3CNM - chains A and B; structure by X-ray diffraction, 1.65 A resolution.

[Chain A (and B)]
Protein: Phenazine biosynthesis protein A/B
Organism: Burkholderia sp
Notes: chain B of this document is another copy of the same molecule, construct and numbering; everything in this record applies to it too
UniProt: Q396C9 (Q396C9_BURS3); numbering as in UniProt (aligned over 1-165)
Sequence (185 residues; row label = number of the first residue in the row; numbers below 1 keep their minus sign (Met-19 is residue -19)):
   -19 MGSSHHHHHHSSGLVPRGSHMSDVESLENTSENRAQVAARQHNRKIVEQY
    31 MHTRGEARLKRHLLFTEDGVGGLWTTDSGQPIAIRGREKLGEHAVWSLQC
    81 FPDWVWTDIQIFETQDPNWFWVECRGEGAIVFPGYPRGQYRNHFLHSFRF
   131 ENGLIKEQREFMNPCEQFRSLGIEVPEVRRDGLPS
Disordered / not traced: -19 to 8 (chain B: -19 to 7)
Sequence notes: expression tag (-19 to 0)
Ligand contacts: HHA ((2S,3S)-trans-2,3-dihydro-3-hydroxyanthranilic acid): Tyr30, Arg38, Arg41, Ser77, Phe81, Trp84, Trp86, Tyr120, Phe124, Glu140
From the paper describing this entry:
  - binding site for HHA: Arg41, Tyr120, Glu140
  - catalytic residues: His73, Ser77, Glu140 (proposed by the authors, not directly observed)
  - catalytic residues: Arg41
  - mutagenesis - P156*: decreased stability

[Interface between chain A and chain B]
Pairs across the interface (98; chain A residue first):
  Arg24(A) - Gln95(B)
  Thr55(A) - Asn143(B)
  Thr56(A) - Asn143(B)  hydrogen bond (backbone-side chain)
  Asp57(A) - Arg149(B)  hydrogen bond (backbone-side chain)
  Asp57(A) - Val155(B)
  Asp57(A) - Pro156(B)
  Asp57(A) - Glu157(B)
  Asp57(A) - Val158(B)  hydrogen bond (side chain-backbone)
  Ser58(A) - Arg149(B)
  Gly59(A) - Glu146(B)
  Lys69(A) - Ser165(B)  hydrogen bond (side chain-backbone)
  Glu72(A) - Pro164(B)
  His73(A) - Leu163(B)
  Trp76(A) - Asp161(B)  hydrogen bond (side chain-backbone)
  Trp76(A) - Gly162(B)
  Trp76(A) - Leu163(B)
  Trp76(A) - Pro164(B)
  Gln90(A) - Trp99(B)
  Ile91(A) - Gln95(B)  hydrogen bond (backbone-side chain)
  Phe92(A) - Thr94(B)
  Phe92(A) - Gln95(B)
  Phe92(A) - Trp99(B)
  Phe92(A) - Trp101(B)
  Glu93(A) - Glu93(B)
  Glu93(A) - Thr94(B)
  Glu93(A) - Gln95(B)  hydrogen bond (backbone-side chain)
  Thr94(A) - Phe92(B)
  Thr94(A) - Glu93(B)
  Gln95(A) - Arg24(B)
  Gln95(A) - Ile91(B)  hydrogen bond (side chain-backbone)
  Gln95(A) - Phe92(B)
  Gln95(A) - Glu93(B)  hydrogen bond (side chain-backbone)
  Trp99(A) - Gln90(B)
  Trp99(A) - Phe92(B)  hydrophobic
  Trp101(A) - Phe92(B)
  Trp101(A) - Glu103(B)
  Trp101(A) - Leu125(B)  hydrophobic
  Glu103(A) - Trp101(B)
  Glu103(A) - Arg139(B)  salt bridge
  Phe112(A) - Val158(B)  hydrophobic
  Phe112(A) - Arg159(B)
  Phe112(A) - Arg160(B)
  Pro113(A) - Asp161(B)
  Tyr115(A) - Glu157(B)
  Tyr115(A) - Val158(B)
  Tyr115(A) - Arg159(B)  hydrogen bond (side chain-backbone)
  His123(A) - Phe141(B)
  Leu125(A) - Trp101(B)  hydrophobic
  Leu125(A) - Leu125(B)  hydrophobic
  Leu125(A) - Phe141(B)  hydrophobic
  Arg139(A) - Glu103(B)  salt bridge
  Phe141(A) - His123(B)
  Phe141(A) - Leu125(B)  hydrophobic
  Asn143(A) - Thr56(B)  hydrogen bond (side chain-backbone)
  Asn143(A) - Pro144(B)
  Pro144(A) - Asn143(B)
  Cys145(A) - Asp57(B)
  Cys145(A) - Phe148(B)  hydrophobic
  Glu146(A) - Gly59(B)
  Gln147(A) - Arg160(B)  hydrogen bond
  Phe148(A) - Cys145(B)  hydrophobic
  Phe148(A) - Pro156(B)  hydrophobic
  Phe148(A) - Val158(B)  hydrophobic
  Arg149(A) - Asp57(B)  hydrogen bond (side chain-backbone)
  Arg149(A) - Ser58(B)
  Arg149(A) - Gly59(B)
  Leu151(A) - Val158(B)  hydrophobic
  Ile153(A) - Pro156(B)  hydrophobic
  Ile153(A) - Glu157(B)
  Ile153(A) - Val158(B)  hydrophobic
  Glu154(A) - Pro156(B)
  Val155(A) - Asp57(B)
  Pro156(A) - Asp57(B)
  Pro156(A) - Phe148(B)  hydrophobic
  Pro156(A) - Ile153(B)  hydrophobic
  Pro156(A) - Pro156(B)
  Glu157(A) - Asp57(B)
  Glu157(A) - Tyr115(B)
  Val158(A) - Asp57(B)  hydrogen bond (backbone-side chain)
  Val158(A) - Phe112(B)  hydrophobic
  Val158(A) - Tyr115(B)
  Val158(A) - Phe148(B)  hydrophobic
  Val158(A) - Leu151(B)  hydrophobic
  Val158(A) - Ile153(B)  hydrophobic
  Arg159(A) - Phe112(B)
  Arg159(A) - Gly114(B)  hydrogen bond (side chain-backbone)
  Arg159(A) - Tyr115(B)  hydrogen bond (backbone-side chain)
  Arg160(A) - Ile62(B)
  Arg160(A) - Phe112(B)
  Arg160(A) - Gln147(B)  hydrogen bond
  Asp161(A) - Trp76(B)  hydrogen bond (backbone-side chain)
  Asp161(A) - Pro113(B)
  Gly162(A) - Trp76(B)
  Leu163(A) - His73(B)
  Leu163(A) - Trp76(B)
  Pro164(A) - Glu72(B)
  Pro164(A) - Trp76(B)
  Ser165(A) - Lys69(B)
Also at the interface, not in a pair above, chain A (51 interface residues in all): Asn9, Leu53, Trp54, Ile62
Also at the interface, not in a pair above, chain B (52 interface residues in all): Glu8, Leu53, Trp54, Thr55, Glu154

[Summary]
51 residues of chain A and 52 residues of chain B are in contact, with 18 hydrogen bonds and 2 salt bridges.
Among the polar pairs are Glu103(A)-Arg139(B), Thr56(A)-Asn143(B) and Asp57(A)-Arg149(B). Chain A binds
compound HHA. From the paper: catalytic residues His73(A), Ser77(A) and Glu140(A) among others; P156* of chain
A reduces stability.
Chain A and chain B are both Phenazine biosynthesis protein A/B (Burkholderia sp); the structure, Crystal
Structure of Phenazine Biosynthesis Protein PhzA/B from Burkholderia cepacia R18194, DHHA complex, was
determined by X-ray diffraction together with 3B4O, 3B4P and 3EX9 from the same study.
